PDB entry 7CK8 | X-ray diffraction, 1.80 A resolution | chains A and G of the 12 polymer chains in the assembly

# Chain A (and G)
Protein: Ferritin heavy chain
Organism: Homo sapiens
Notes: EC 1.16.3.1; chain G of this document is another copy of the same molecule, construct and numbering; everything in this record applies to it too
UniProt: P02794 (FRIH_HUMAN); residues 4-176 here correspond to UniProt positions 5-177 (UniProt number = residue number + 1)
Amino-acid sequence (173 residues; numbered 4 to 176; the number before each row is that of its first residue):
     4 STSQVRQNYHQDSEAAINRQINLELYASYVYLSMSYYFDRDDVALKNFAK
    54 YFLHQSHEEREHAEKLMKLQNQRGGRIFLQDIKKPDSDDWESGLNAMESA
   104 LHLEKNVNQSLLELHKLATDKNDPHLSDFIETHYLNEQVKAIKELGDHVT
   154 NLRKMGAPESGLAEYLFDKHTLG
Construct notes: engineered mutation S90 (Cys91 in P02794), S102 (Cys103 in P02794), S130 (Cys131 in P02794)
Metal / ion sites: Mg2+ site 1: E27, E62; Mg2+ site 2: Q58, E61
Small-molecule neighbours:
  - oxygen molecule (OXY), molecule 1: Y29, H105, L106, N109
  - oxygen molecule (OXY), molecule 2: K157, M158, G159

# How chain A and chain G interact
Residue-residue contacts (25; chain A residue first):
  K146(A) - D42(G)  hydrogen bond (side chain-backbone)
  K146(A) - D44(G)
  G149(A) - D44(G)
  D150(A) - D44(G)
  D150(A) - A47(G)
  D150(A) - K49(G)  salt bridge
  T153(A) - D44(G)  hydrogen bond (side chain-backbone)
  T153(A) - D45(G)
  T153(A) - V46(G)
  N154(A) - A47(G)  hydrogen bond (side chain-backbone)
  N154(A) - L48(G)
  N154(A) - Y168(G)
  K157(A) - D45(G)
  K157(A) - G164(G)
  K157(A) - L165(G)
  M158(A) - L165(G)  hydrophobic
  M158(A) - Y168(G)  hydrophobic
  L169(A) - Y168(G)
  F170(A) - Y168(G)
  H173(A) - Y168(G)
  H173(A) - L169(G)
  H173(A) - K172(G)  hydrogen bond (backbone-side chain)
  H173(A) - H173(G)
  T174(A) - Y168(G)  hydrogen bond
  T174(A) - K172(G)  hydrogen bond
Interface residues without a listed pair, chain G (14 interface residues in all): R43

# Overview
11 residues of chain A and 14 residues of chain G are in contact; the contacts include 6 hydrogen bonds and 1
salt bridge. Polar pairs include D150(A)-K49(G), K146(A)-D42(G) and T153(A)-D44(G). Chain A binds oxygen
molecule. E27(A) and E62(A) coordinate Mg2+ site 1.
Chain A and chain G are both Ferritin heavy chain (Homo sapiens); the structure, Crystal structure of human
ferritin heavy chain mutant C90S/C102S/C130S, was determined by X-ray diffraction together with 7CK9 from the
same study.
